Entry 8YN7 (electron microscopy, 2.77 A resolution); this record covers chains A and B of the 5 polymer chains in the assembly.

# Chain A
Protein: Engineered guanine nucleotide-binding protein G(o) subunit alpha, Guanine nucleotide-binding protein G(o) subunit alpha
From: synthetic construct
UniProt: P09471 (GNAO_HUMAN); residues 182-354 carry their UniProt numbers (163 of 226 residues fall inside the UniProt entry; the rest is not from it)
Chain sequence (226 residues; row label = number of the first residue in the row; note: 126 numbers in that range are skipped by the numbering (no residue carries them; nothing is unmodelled there)):
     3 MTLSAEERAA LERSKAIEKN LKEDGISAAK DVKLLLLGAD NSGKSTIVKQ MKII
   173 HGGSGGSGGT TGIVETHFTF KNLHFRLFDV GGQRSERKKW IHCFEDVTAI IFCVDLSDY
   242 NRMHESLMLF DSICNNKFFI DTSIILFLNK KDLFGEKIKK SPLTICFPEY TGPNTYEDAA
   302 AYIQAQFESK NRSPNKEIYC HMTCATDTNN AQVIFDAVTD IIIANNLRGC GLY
Not modelled in the structure: 3, 173-182
Sequence notes: engineered mutation Asp227 (Ala in P09471), Asp230 (Gly in P09471), Ala332 (Ile in P09471), Ile335 (Val in P09471)
Curated features (UniProtKB/Swiss-Prot):
  - region: Phe197 to Arg206 (G3 motif), Ile266 to Asp273 (G4 motif), Thr324 to Thr329 (G5 motif)
  - binding site (Mg(2+)): Thr182
  - binding site (GTP): Asn270, Asp273, Cys325
  - modified residue: Gln205 (5-glutamyl histamine), Cys351 (ADP-ribosylcysteine)
  - lipidation: Cys351 (S-palmitoyl cysteine)

# Chain B
Protein: Guanine nucleotide-binding protein G(I)/G(S)/G(T) subunit beta-1
From: Homo sapiens
UniProt: P62873 (GBB1_HUMAN); residue numbers follow UniProt; this construct covers 2-340
Chain sequence (376 residues; row label = number of the first residue in the row; numbers below 1 keep their minus sign (Met-9 is residue -9)):
    -9 MHHHHHHGSS GSELDQLRQE AEQLKNQIRD ARKACADATL SQITNNIDPV GRIQMRTRRT
    51 LRGHLAKIYA MHWGTDSRLL VSASQDGKLI IWDSYTTNKV HAIPLRSSWV MTCAYAPSGN
   111 YVACGGLDNI CSIYNLKTRE GNVRVSRELA GHTGYLSCCR FLDDNQIVTS SGDTTCALWD
   171 IETGQQTTTF TGHTGDVMSL SLAPDTRLFV SGACDASAKL WDVREGMCRQ TFTGHESDIN
   231 AICFFPNGNA FATGSDDATC RLFDLRADQE LMTYSHDNII CGITSVSFSK SGRLLLAGYD
   291 DFNCNVWDAL KADRAGVLAG HDNRVSCLGV TDDGMAVATG SWDSFLKIWN GSSGGGGSGG
   351 GGSSGVSGWR LFKKIS
Not modelled in the structure: -9 to 1, 344-366
Sequence notes: initiating methionine (-9); expression tag (-8 to 1, 341-366)
Curated features (UniProtKB/Swiss-Prot):
  - modified residue: Ser2 (N-acetylserine), His266 (Phosphohistidine)
  - natural variant: Leu30 (L30F: In MRD42; uncertain significance), Arg52 (R52G: In MRD42), Gly64 (G64V: In MRD42), Asp76 (D76E: In MRD42; D76G: In MRD42), Gly77 (G77S: In MRD42), Lys78 (K78R: In MRD42), Ile80 (I80N: In MRD42; I80T: In MRD42), His91 (H91R: In MRD42; uncertain significance), Ala92 (A92T: In MRD42), Pro94 (P94S: In MRD42), Leu95 (L95P: In MRD42), Arg96 (R96L: In MRD42), 5 further natural variant entries in UniProt

# How chain A and chain B interact
Contacting residue pairs - 48 pairs, chain A then chain B:
  Ala12(A) with Asn88(B)
  Leu13(A) with Asn88(B)
  Arg15(A) with Val90(B), hydrogen bond (side chain-backbone); His91(B), hydrogen bond
  Ser16(A) with Asn88(B); Lys89(B), hydrogen bond (side chain-backbone)
  Ile19(A) with Lys89(B); Val90(B); Ala92(B), hydrophobic
  Glu20(A) with Lys89(B), salt bridge
  Leu23(A) with Gly53(B); Leu55(B); Ile80(B), hydrophobic; Lys89(B)
  Asp26(A) with Lys78(B), salt bridge
  Gly27(A) with Leu55(B)
  Thr183(A) with Asn119(B), hydrogen bond
  Gly184(A) with Leu117(B); Asn119(B)
  Ile185(A) with Leu117(B), hydrogen bond (backbone-backbone)
  Phe200(A) with Trp99(B), hydrophobic
  Gln205(A) with Leu117(B), hydrogen bond (side chain-backbone); Asn119(B), hydrogen bond; Tyr145(B)
  Ser207(A) with Tyr145(B); Gly162(B); Asp186(B)
  Glu208(A) with Asp186(B), hydrogen bond (backbone-side chain)
  Lys211(A) with Tyr145(B); Met188(B); Cys204(B); Asp228(B), salt bridge; Asn230(B), hydrogen bond; Asp246(B), salt bridge
  Trp212(A) with Leu117(B), hydrophobic; Tyr145(B)
  His214(A) with Lys57(B), hydrogen bond (backbone-side chain); Tyr59(B); Arg314(B); Trp332(B)
  Cys215(A) with Tyr59(B); Gln75(B), hydrogen bond; Trp99(B)
  Phe216(A) with Trp99(B), hydrophobic
  Glu217(A) with Lys57(B), salt bridge; Trp332(B)
  Asp218(A) with Lys57(B)
  Phe259(A) with Arg314(B)
Also at the interface, not in a pair above, chain A (27 interface residues in all): Lys24, Lys35, Arg198
Also at the interface, not in a pair above, chain B (29 interface residues in all): Thr87, Ser98, Met101, Gly144

# Overview
27 residues of chain A and 29 residues of chain B are in contact; the contacts include 11 hydrogen bonds and 5
salt bridges. Among the polar pairs are Glu20(A)-Lys89(B), Asp26(A)-Lys78(B) and Lys211(A)-Asp228(B).
Chain A is Engineered guanine nucleotide-binding protein G(o) subunit alpha, Guanine nucleotide-binding
protein G(o) subunit alpha (synthetic construct) and chain B is Guanine nucleotide-binding protein
G(I)/G(S)/G(T) subunit beta-1 (Homo sapiens); the structure, Cryo-EM structure of histamine H3 receptor in
complex with immethridine and miniGo, was determined by electron microscopy, deposited together with 8YN2,
8YN3, 8YN4, 8YN5, 8YN6, 8YN8, 8YN9 and 8YNA.
